PDB entry 9ES0 | electron microscopy, 2.58 A resolution | chains A and L of the 28 polymer chains in the assembly

Chain A (and L):
Name: 60 kDa heat shock protein, mitochondrial
Organism: Homo sapiens
Notes: EC 3.6.4.9; chain L of this document is another copy of the same molecule, construct and numbering; everything in this record applies to it too
Reference sequence: P10809 (CH60_HUMAN); residues 3-549 here correspond to UniProt positions 27-573 (UniProt number = residue number + 24)
Sequence (549 residues; numbered 1 to 549; the number before each row is that of its first residue):
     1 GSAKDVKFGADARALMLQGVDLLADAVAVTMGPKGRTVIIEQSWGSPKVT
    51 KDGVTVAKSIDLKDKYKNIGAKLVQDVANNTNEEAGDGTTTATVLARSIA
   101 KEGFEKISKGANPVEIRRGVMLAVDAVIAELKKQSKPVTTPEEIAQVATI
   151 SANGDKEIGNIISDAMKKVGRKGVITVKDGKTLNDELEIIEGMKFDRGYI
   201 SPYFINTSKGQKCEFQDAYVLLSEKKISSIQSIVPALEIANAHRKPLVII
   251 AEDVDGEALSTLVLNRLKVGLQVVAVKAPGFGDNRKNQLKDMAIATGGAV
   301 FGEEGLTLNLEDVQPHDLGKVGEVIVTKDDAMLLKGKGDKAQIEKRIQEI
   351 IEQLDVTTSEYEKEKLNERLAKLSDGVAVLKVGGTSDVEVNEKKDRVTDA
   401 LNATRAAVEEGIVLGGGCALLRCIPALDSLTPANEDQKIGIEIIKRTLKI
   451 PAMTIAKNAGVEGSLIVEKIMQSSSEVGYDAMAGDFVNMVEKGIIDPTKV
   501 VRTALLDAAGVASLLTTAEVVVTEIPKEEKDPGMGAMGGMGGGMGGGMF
Unresolved in the structure: 528-549
Sequence notes: expression tag (1-2)
Metal / ion sites: K+: T30, K51, T90 (together with ATP); Mg2+: D87 (together with ATP)
Residues lining bound ligands: ATP (adenosine-5'-triphosphate): T30, M31, G32, P33, K51, D52, G53, D87, G88, T89, T90, T91, I150, D399, G415, G416, G417, I455, Y479, D480, A481, M482, I494, D496
Curated features (UniProtKB/Swiss-Prot):
  - binding site (ATP): K51, D87 to T91, G416, D496
  - modified residue: K7 (N6-succinyllysine), S43 (Phosphoserine), S46 (Phosphoserine), K51 (N6-acetyllysine), K58 (N6-acetyllysine), K63 (N6-acetyllysine), Y66 (Phosphotyrosine), K67 (N6-acetyllysine), K101 (N6-acetyllysine), K106 (N6-acetyllysine), K109 (N6-acetyllysine), K132 (N6-acetyllysine), K167 (N6-acetyllysine), K178 (N6-acetyllysine), K181 (N6-acetyllysine), K194 (N6-acetyllysine), K212 (N6-acetyllysine), K225 (N6-acetyllysine), K226 (N6-acetyllysine), K245 (N6-acetyllysine) and 11 more in UniProt
  - cross-link: K527 (Glycyl lysine isopeptide (Lys-Gly) (interchain with G-Cter in SUMO2))
From the paper describing this entry:
  - binding site for ATP: P33, K51, D52, D399, D480, I494
  - catalytic residues: D399
  - Mg2+ coordination: D87
  - K+ coordination: T30, K51, T90
  - self-association interface (contacts with another copy of this molecule); pairs are residue here / residue on that copy: S464-S464

How chain A and chain L interact:
Contacting residue pairs - 6 pairs, chain A then chain L:
  S464(A) with S464(L), hydrogen bond; L465(L)
  L465(A) with S464(L); L465(L), hydrophobic; E468(L)
  E468(A) with L465(L)
Also at the interface, not in a pair above, chain A (4 interface residues in all): E462
Also at the interface, not in a pair above, chain L (4 interface residues in all): E462

Overview:
Chain A and chain L each contribute 4 residues to their interface; the contacts include 1 hydrogen bond. Its
one hydrogen-bonded contact is S464(A)-S464(L). Bound to chain A: ATP. The paper reports the catalytic residue
D399(A); a binding site for ATP at P33(A), K51(A) and D52(A) among others.
Both chains are 60 kDa heat shock protein, mitochondrial (Homo sapiens). Entry 9ES0 (ATP-bound human
mitochondrial Hsp60-Hsp10 football complex) was determined by electron microscopy together with 9ES1, 9ES4,
9ES5, 9H5S and 9H5T from the same study.
